8CRT - chains L and P of the 8 polymer chains in the assembly; structure by electron microscopy, 3.00 A resolution.

# Chain L
Molecule: Ammonium transporter Rh type A
Source organism: Homo sapiens
Reference sequence: Q02094 (RHAG_HUMAN); residue numbers follow UniProt; this construct covers 1-409
Sequence (409 residues; numbered 1 to 409; the number before each row is that of its first residue):
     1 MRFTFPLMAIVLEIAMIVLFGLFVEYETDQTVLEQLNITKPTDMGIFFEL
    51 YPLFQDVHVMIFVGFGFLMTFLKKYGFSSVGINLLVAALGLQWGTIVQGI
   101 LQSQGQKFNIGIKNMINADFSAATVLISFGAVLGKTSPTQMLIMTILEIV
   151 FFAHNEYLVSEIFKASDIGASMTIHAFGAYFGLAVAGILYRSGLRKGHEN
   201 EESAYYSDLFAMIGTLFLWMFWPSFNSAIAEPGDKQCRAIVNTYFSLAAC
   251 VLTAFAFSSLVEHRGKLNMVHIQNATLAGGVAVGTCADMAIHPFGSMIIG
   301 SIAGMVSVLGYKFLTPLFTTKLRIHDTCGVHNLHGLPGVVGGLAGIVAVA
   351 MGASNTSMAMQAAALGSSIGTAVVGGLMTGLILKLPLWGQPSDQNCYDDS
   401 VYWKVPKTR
Unresolved in the structure: 27-47

# Chain P
Molecule: Glycophorin-B
Source organism: Homo sapiens
Reference sequence: P06028 (GLPB_HUMAN); residue numbers follow UniProt; this construct covers 1-91
Sequence (91 residues; numbered 1 to 91; the number before each row is that of its first residue):
     1 MYGKIIFVLLLSEIVSISALSTTEVAMHTSTSSSVTKSYISSQTNGETGQ
    51 LVHRFTVPAPVVIILIILCVMAGIIGTILLISYSIRRLIKA
Unresolved in the structure: 1-58
UniProt features mapped onto this chain:
  - site (Not glycosylated): Ser33, Ser34
  - glycosylation: Thr36 (O-linked (GalNAc...) threonine), Ser38 (O-linked (GalNAc...) serine)
  - natural variant: Thr22 (T22S: In M(v) antigen), Thr48 (T48M: In S antigen and Mit antigen), Arg54 (R54H: In Mit antigen), Pro58 (P58R: In s(D) antigen)

# Chain L / chain P interface
Residue-residue contacts (23):
  Met1(L) with Leu79(P), hydrophobic; Arg86(P)
  Leu7(L) with Ile78(P), hydrophobic
  Val11(L) with Ile75(P), hydrophobic
  Leu12(L) with Met71(P), hydrophobic
  Leu19(L) with Ile67(P), hydrophobic
  Trp93(L) with Ile67(P), hydrophobic
  Val97(L) with Ile64(P), hydrophobic
  Ile100(L) with Pro60(P); Ile64(P), hydrophobic
  Leu101(L) with Pro60(P), hydrophobic; Ile64(P), hydrophobic
  Gln104(L) with Pro60(P)
  Gly105(L) with Pro60(P); Ile63(P)
  Ile146(L) with Leu68(P), hydrophobic; Met71(P), hydrophobic
  Leu147(L) with Leu68(P), hydrophobic
  Val150(L) with Ile64(P), hydrophobic; Leu68(P), hydrophobic
  His154(L) with Val61(P); Ile64(P)
  Trp388(L) with Leu79(P), hydrophobic
Interface residues without a listed pair, chain L (20 interface residues in all): Met8, Ala15, Phe23, Leu387
Interface residues without a listed pair, chain P (13 interface residues in all): Ile74, Ser82
Interface features reported in the paper:
  - specific contacts: Leu12(L)-Met71(P) (hydrophobic contact), Ile146(L)-Met71(P) (hydrophobic contact)
  - interface residues, chain P: Met71(P)

# Summary
20 residues of chain L and 13 residues of chain P are in contact. The paper describes hydrophobic contacts
between Leu12(L) and Met71(P) and Ile146(L) and Met71(P). From the paper: the interface residue Met71(P).
Here chain L is Ammonium transporter Rh type A and chain P is Glycophorin-B, both from Homo sapiens. Entry
8CRT (Local refinement of Rh trimer, glycophorin B and Band3-III transmembrane region, class 1a of erythrocyte
ankyrin-1 ...) was determined by electron microscopy, deposited together with 7UZ3, 7UZQ, 7UZU, 7V07, 7V0K,
7V0M and 10 further entries.
